Entry 4MHI (X-ray diffraction, 2.60 A resolution); this record covers chains A and B of the 6 polymer chains in the assembly.

# Chain A
Molecule: Hemagglutinin HA1 chain
Source organism: Influenza A virus
Notes: fragment: receptor binding domain
UniProt: Q9Q0U6 (HEMA_I96A0); the construct lacks a stretch of the UniProt sequence, so the offset changes along the chain: 11-55 = UniProt 17-61; 56-83 = UniProt 63-90; 84-96 = UniProt 92-104; 97-125 = UniProt 106-134; 3 more segments
Chain sequence (334 residues; row label = number of the first residue in the row; a row labelled like 125A-125B holds insertion residues (125A, then the next letters in order)):
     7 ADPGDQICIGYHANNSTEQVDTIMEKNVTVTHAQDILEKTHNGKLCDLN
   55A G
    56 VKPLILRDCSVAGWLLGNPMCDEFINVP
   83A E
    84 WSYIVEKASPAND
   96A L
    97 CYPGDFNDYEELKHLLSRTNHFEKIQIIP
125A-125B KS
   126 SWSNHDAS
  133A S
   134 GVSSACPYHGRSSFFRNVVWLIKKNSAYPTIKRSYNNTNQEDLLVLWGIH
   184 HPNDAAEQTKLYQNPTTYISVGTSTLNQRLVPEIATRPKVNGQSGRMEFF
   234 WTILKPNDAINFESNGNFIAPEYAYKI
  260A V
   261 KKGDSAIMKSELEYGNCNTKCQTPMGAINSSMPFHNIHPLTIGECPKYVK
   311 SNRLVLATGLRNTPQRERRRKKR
Unresolved in the structure: 7-8, 325-333
Differences from the reference sequence: expression tag (7-10)
UniProt features mapped onto this chain:
  - site: Arg333 (Cleavage)
  - glycosylation (N-linked (GlcNAc...) asparagine): Asn20, Asn21, Asn33, Asn169, Asn289
Disulfides: Cys52-Cys277, Cys64-Cys76, Cys97-Cys139, Cys281-Cys305
Covalently attached groups: N-acetylglucosamine (NAG) linked to Asn33, Asn169

# Chain B
Molecule: Hemagglutinin HA2 chain
Source organism: Influenza A virus
Notes: fragment: membrane fusion domain
UniProt: Q9Q0U6 (HEMA_I96A0); residues 1-175 here correspond to UniProt positions 347-521 (UniProt number = residue number + 346)
Chain sequence (182 residues; each row starts with the number of its first residue):
     1 GLFGAIAGFIEGGWQGMVDGWYGYHHSNEQGSGYAADKESTQKAIDGVTN
    51 KVNSIIDKMNTQFEAVGREFNNLERRIENLNKQMEDGFLDVWTYNAELLV
   101 LMENERTLDFHDSNVKNLYDKVRLQLRDNAKELGNGCFEFYHKCDNECME
   151 SVKNGTYDYPQYSEEARLNREEISGSGRLVPR
Unresolved in the structure: 174-182
Differences from the reference sequence: expression tag (176-182)
UniProt features mapped onto this chain:
  - glycosylation: Asn154 (N-linked (GlcNAc...) asparagine)
Disulfides: Cys144-Cys148

# Chain A / chain B interface
Inter-chain disulfides: Cys14(A)-Cys137(B)
Contacting residue pairs (117; chain A residue first):
  Pro9(A) with Glu139(B)
  Gly10(A) with Glu139(B)
  Asp11(A) with Ser27(B); Asn28(B); Glu29(B); Glu139(B); Phe140(B), hydrogen bond (backbone-backbone); Lys143(B), salt bridge; Cys144(B), hydrogen bond (side chain-backbone)
  Gln12(A) with His26(B); Ser27(B), hydrogen bond (backbone-backbone); Leu133(B); Phe138(B); Glu139(B); Phe140(B); Met149(B)
  Ile13(A) with His25(B); Gly136(B); Cys137(B); Phe138(B), hydrogen bond (backbone-backbone); Phe140(B), hydrophobic; Val152(B), hydrophobic
  Cys14(A) with Trp14(B); Gly23(B); Tyr24(B); His25(B), hydrogen bond (backbone-backbone); Gly136(B); Cys137(B), disulfide
  Ile15(A) with Ile10(B); Trp14(B); Gly23(B); Tyr24(B), hydrophobic; Leu118(B), hydrophobic; Tyr119(B), hydrophobic; Val122(B), hydrophobic; Gly136(B), hydrogen bond (backbone-backbone)
  Gly16(A) with Trp14(B); Met17(B); Tyr22(B); Gly23(B), hydrogen bond (backbone-backbone)
  Tyr17(A) with Ile6(B), hydrophobic; Ala7(B), hydrogen bond (side chain-backbone); Ile10(B), hydrogen bond (side chain-backbone); Gly12(B), hydrogen bond (side chain-backbone); Gly13(B); Trp14(B), hydrogen bond (backbone-backbone); Met17(B); Trp21(B); Val115(B), hydrophobic
  His18(A) with Met17(B), hydrogen bond (side chain-backbone); Val18(B); Gly20(B), hydrogen bond (side chain-backbone); Trp21(B), hydrogen bond (backbone-backbone)
  Ala19(A) with Gly13(B); Trp14(B), hydrogen bond (backbone-backbone); Gln15(B)
  Asn20(A) with Gln15(B)
  Val26(A) with Asn104(B)
  Asp27(A) with Leu101(B); Asn104(B), hydrogen bond (backbone-side chain)
  Thr28(A) with Leu101(B); Asn104(B); Glu105(B), hydrogen bond
  Ile29(A) with Leu101(B); Met102(B), hydrophobic; Glu105(B), hydrogen bond (backbone-side chain)
  Met30(A) with Glu105(B), hydrogen bond (backbone-side chain)
  Val34(A) with Leu108(B), hydrophobic
  Val36(A) with Leu108(B), hydrophobic
  Thr37(A) with Trp21(B)
  His38(A) with Trp21(B), hydrogen bond
  Gln40(A) with Val52(B)
  Ile42(A) with Val100(B), hydrophobic
  Glu106(A) with Glu69(B); Asn71(B), hydrogen bond
  Lys109(A) with Glu69(B), salt bridge
  Lys269(A) with Glu69(B), salt bridge
  Pro293(A) with Ile56(B), hydrophobic
  Phe294(A) with Met59(B), hydrophobic; Ala96(B), hydrophobic
  Pro299(A) with Ala65(B); Leu89(B), hydrophobic
  Leu300(A) with Ala65(B), hydrophobic; Val66(B); Gly67(B)
  Lys307(A) with Ile56(B), hydrogen bond (side chain-backbone); Met59(B); Asn60(B), hydrogen bond; Gln62(B)
  Tyr308(A) with Gln62(B), hydrogen bond (backbone-side chain)
  Val309(A) with Gln62(B); Thr93(B)
  Lys310(A) with Asp86(B), salt bridge; Leu89(B); Asp90(B), salt bridge; Thr93(B), hydrogen bond (backbone-side chain)
  Ser311(A) with Thr93(B); Glu97(B), hydrogen bond
  Leu314(A) with Ala96(B), hydrophobic; Glu97(B)
  Val315(A) with Val100(B); Asn104(B), hydrogen bond (backbone-side chain)
  Leu316(A) with Ile55(B), hydrophobic; Val100(B), hydrophobic; Asn104(B)
  Ala317(A) with Asn104(B), hydrogen bond (backbone-side chain); Thr107(B)
  Thr318(A) with Trp21(B); Val48(B); His111(B), hydrogen bond (backbone-side chain)
  Gly319(A) with Trp21(B); His111(B), hydrogen bond (backbone-side chain)
  Leu320(A) with Trp21(B); His111(B)
  Arg321(A) with Leu108(B)
  Thr323(A) with Gly12(B); Gly13(B), hydrogen bond (side chain-backbone)
Interface residues without a listed pair, chain A (48 interface residues in all): Asn21, Lys32, Glu89, Arg114
Interface residues without a listed pair, chain B (67 interface residues in all): Glu11, Phe70, Glu74, Glu85, Trp92, Leu126, His142, Lys153

# Summary
Chain A and chain B form an interface of 48 and 67 residues respectively, with 1 disulfide bond, 31 hydrogen
bonds and 5 salt bridges. Polar contacts include Asp11(A)-Lys143(B), Lys109(A)-Glu69(B) and
Lys269(A)-Glu69(B). N-acetylglucosamine is covalently linked to Asn33(A) and Asn169(A).
Here chain A is Hemagglutinin HA1 chain and chain B is Hemagglutinin HA2 chain, both from Influenza A virus.
Entry 4MHI (Crystal structure of a H5N1 influenza virus hemagglutinin from A/goose/Guangdong/1/96) was
determined by X-ray diffraction, deposited together with 4MHH and 4MHJ.
